4PO0 - chain A; structure by X-ray diffraction, 2.73 A resolution.

[Chain A]
Protein: Serum albumin
From: Oryctolagus cuniculus
Notes: fragment: Mature form of Leporine Serum Albumin
UniProtKB: G1U9S2 (G1U9S2_RABIT); residues 1-584 here correspond to UniProt positions 26-609 (UniProt number = residue number + 25)
Sequence (584 residues; row label = number of the first residue in the row):
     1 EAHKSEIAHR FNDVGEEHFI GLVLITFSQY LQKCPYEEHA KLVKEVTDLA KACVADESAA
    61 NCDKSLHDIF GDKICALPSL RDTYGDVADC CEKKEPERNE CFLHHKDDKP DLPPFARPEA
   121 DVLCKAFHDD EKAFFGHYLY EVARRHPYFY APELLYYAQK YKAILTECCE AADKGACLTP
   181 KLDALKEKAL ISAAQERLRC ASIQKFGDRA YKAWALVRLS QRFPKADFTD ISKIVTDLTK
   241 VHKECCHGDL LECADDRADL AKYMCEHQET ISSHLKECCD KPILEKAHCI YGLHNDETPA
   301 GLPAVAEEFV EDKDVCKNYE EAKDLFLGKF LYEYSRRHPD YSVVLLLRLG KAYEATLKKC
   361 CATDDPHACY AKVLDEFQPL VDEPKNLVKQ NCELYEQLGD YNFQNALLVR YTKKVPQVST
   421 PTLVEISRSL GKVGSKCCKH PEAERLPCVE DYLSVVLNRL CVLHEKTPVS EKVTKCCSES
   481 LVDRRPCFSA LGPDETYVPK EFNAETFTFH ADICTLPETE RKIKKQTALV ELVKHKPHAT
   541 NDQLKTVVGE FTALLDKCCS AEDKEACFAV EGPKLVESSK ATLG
Disordered / not traced: 1
Disulfides: Cys-53/Cys-62, Cys-75/Cys-91, Cys-90/Cys-101, Cys-124/Cys-169, Cys-168/Cys-177, Cys-200/Cys-246, Cys-245/Cys-253, Cys-265/Cys-279, Cys-278/Cys-289, Cys-316/Cys-361, Cys-360/Cys-369, Cys-392/Cys-438, Cys-437/Cys-448, Cys-461/Cys-477, Cys-476/Cys-487, Cys-514/Cys-559, Cys-558/Cys-567

[In short]
Chain A is Serum albumin (Oryctolagus cuniculus); the structure, Crystal Structure of Leporine Serum Albumin
in complex with naproxen, was determined by X-ray diffraction (same publication as 4OR0 and 4OT2).
